Entry 8DVD (electron microscopy, 4.12 A resolution (low resolution: residue-level contacts below are approximate; hydrogen-bond / salt-bridge calls are withheld)); this record covers chains F and G of the 8 polymer chains in the assembly.

[Chain F (and G)]
Molecule: Envelope glycoprotein gp160
Source organism: Simian immunodeficiency virus
Notes: chain G of this document is another copy of the same molecule, construct and numbering; everything in this record applies to it too
UniProtKB: A0A4Y5TGK0 (A0A4Y5TGK0_SIV); the construct lacks a stretch of the UniProt sequence and is renumbered around it, so the offset changes along the chain: 33-59 = UniProt 23-49; 67-86 = UniProt 50-69; 88-144 = UniProt 70-126; 145-149 = UniProt 142-146; 11 more segments
Sequence (500 residues; row label = number of the first residue in the row; note: 19 numbers in that range are skipped by the numbering (no residue carries them; nothing is unmodelled there); a row labelled like 144A-144O holds insertion residues (144A, then the next letters in order)):
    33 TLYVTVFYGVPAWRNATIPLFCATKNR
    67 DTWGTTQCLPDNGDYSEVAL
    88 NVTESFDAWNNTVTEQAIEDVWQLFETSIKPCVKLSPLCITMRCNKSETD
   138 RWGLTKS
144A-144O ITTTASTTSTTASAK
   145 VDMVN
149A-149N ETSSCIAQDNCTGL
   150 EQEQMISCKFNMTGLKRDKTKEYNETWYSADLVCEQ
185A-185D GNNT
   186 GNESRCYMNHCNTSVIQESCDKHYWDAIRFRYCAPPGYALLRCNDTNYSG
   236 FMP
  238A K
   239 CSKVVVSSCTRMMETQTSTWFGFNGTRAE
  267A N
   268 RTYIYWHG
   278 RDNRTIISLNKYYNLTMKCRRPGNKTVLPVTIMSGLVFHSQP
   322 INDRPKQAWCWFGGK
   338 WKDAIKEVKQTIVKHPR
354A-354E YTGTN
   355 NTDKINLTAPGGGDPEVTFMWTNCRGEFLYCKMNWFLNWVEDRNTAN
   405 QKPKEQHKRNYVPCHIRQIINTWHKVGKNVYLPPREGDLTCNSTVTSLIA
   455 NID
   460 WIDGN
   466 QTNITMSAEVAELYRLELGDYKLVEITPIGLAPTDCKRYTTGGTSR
Disordered / not traced: 506-511
Construct notes: conflict Thr-169 (Lys180 in A0A4Y5TGK0), Cys-501 (Val512 in A0A4Y5TGK0)
Cystine bridges: Cys-54/Cys-74, Cys-119/Cys-205, Cys-126/Cys-196, Cys-131/Cys-157, Cys-149E/Cys-149K, Cys-183/Cys-191, Cys-218/Cys-247, Cys-228/Cys-239, Cys-296/Cys-331, Cys-378/Cys-445, Cys-385/Cys-418
Covalently attached groups: glycan linked to Asn-47, Asn-262; N-acetylglucosamine (NAG) linked to Asn-88, Asn-97, Asn-132, Asn-149, Asn-149J, Asn-160, Asn-173, Asn-185B, Asn-187, Asn-197, Asn-229, Asn-267A, Asn-280, Asn-291, Asn-301, Asn-354E, Asn-360, Asn-446, Asn-464, Asn-468
What the authors report for this chain:
  - post-translational modification sites: Asn-47, Asn-160, Asn-197, Asn-229

[Chain F / chain G interface]
Contacting residue pairs (7; chain F residue first):
  Leu-164(F) / Cys-196(G)
  Leu-164(F) / Thr-198(G)
  Leu-164(F) / Ser-199(G)
  Lys-165(F) / Tyr-192(G)
  Arg-166(F) / Cys-126(G)
  Lys-168(F) / Tyr-192(G)
  Ser-311(F) / Lys-121(G)
Interface residues without a listed pair, chain F (6 interface residues in all): Asp-167
Interface residues without a listed pair, chain G (11 interface residues in all): Ile-127, Thr-128, Arg-190, Asn-197, Val-200

[Summary]
Chain F and chain G form an interface of 6 and 11 residues respectively. N-acetylglucosamine is covalently
linked to Asn-88(F), Asn-97(F), Asn-132(F), Asn-149(F), Asn-149J(F) and Asn-160(F) and 14 more. The paper
reports modification sites Asn-47(F), Asn-160(F) and Asn-197(F) among others.
Chain F and chain G are both Envelope glycoprotein gp160 (Simian immunodeficiency virus); the structure,
Cryo-EM structure of SIVmac239 SOS-2P Env trimer in complex with human bNAb PGT145, was determined by electron
microscopy.
